8FIY - chains C and T of the 7 polymer chains in the assembly; structure by electron microscopy, 7.30 A resolution (low resolution: residue-level contacts below are approximate; hydrogen-bond / salt-bridge calls are withheld).

== Chain C ==
Protein: DNA-directed RNA polymerase subunit beta
From: Escherichia coli K-12
Notes: EC 2.7.7.6
UniProt: P0A8V2 (RPOB_ECOLI); residues 1-1342 here = UniProt positions 1-1342
Sequence (1342 residues; numbered 1 to 1342; the number before each row is that of its first residue):
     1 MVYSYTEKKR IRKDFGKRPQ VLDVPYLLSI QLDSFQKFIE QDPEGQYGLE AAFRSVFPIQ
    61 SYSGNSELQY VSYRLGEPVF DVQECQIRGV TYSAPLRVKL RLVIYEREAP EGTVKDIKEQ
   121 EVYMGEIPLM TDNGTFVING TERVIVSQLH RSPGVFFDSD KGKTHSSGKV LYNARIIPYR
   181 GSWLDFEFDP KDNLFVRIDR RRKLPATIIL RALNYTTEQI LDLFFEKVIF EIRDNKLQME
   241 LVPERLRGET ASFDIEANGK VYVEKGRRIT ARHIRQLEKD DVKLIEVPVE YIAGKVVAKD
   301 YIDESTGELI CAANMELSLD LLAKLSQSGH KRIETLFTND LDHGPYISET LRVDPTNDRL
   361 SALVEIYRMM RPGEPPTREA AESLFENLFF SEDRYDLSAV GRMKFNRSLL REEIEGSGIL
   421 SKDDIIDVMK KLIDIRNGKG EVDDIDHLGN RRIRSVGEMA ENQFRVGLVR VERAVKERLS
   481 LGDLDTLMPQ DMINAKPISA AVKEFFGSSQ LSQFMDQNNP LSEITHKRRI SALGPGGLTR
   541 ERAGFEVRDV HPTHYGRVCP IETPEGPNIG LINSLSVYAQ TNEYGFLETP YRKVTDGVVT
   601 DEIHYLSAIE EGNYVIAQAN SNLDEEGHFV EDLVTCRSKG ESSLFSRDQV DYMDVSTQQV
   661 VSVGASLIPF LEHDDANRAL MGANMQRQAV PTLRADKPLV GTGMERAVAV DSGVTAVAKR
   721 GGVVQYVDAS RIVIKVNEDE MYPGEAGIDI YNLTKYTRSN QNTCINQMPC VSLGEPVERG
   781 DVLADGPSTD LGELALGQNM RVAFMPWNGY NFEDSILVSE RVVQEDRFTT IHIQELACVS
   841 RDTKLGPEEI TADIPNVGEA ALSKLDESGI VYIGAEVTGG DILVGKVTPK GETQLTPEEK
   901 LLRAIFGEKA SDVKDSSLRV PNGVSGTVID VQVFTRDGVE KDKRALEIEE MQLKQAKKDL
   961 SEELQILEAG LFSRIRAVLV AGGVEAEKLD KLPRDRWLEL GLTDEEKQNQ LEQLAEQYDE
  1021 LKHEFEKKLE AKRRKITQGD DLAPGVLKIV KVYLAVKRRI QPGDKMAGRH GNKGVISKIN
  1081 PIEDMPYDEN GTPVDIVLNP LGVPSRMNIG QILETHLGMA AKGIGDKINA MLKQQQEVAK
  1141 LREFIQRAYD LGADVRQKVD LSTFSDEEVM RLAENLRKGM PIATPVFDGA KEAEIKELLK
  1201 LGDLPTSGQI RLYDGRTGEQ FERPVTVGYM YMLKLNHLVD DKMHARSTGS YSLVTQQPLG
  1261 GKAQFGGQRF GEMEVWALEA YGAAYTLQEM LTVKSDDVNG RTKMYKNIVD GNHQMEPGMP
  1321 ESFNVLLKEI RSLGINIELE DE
Not modelled in the structure: 1, 891-912
Curated features (UniProtKB/Swiss-Prot):
  - modified residue (N6-acetyllysine): Lys-1022, Lys-1200
  - mutagenesis: Ile-561 (I561S: Resistant to antibiotics salinamide A and B), Ile-569 (I569S: Resistant to antibiotics salinamide A and B), Ala-665 (A665E: Resistant to antibiotics salinamide A and B), Asp-675 (D675A/G: Resistant to antibiotics salinamide A and B), Asn-677 (N677H/K: Resistant to antibiotics salinamide A and B), Leu-680 (L680M: Resistant to antibiotics salinamide A and B), Glu-813 (E813K: Disrupts the enzyme's active center)

== Chain T ==
Molecule: Template DNA
Sequence (23 nucleotides; numbered 4 to 26; the number before each row is that of its first residue):
     4 GGGTTATGCG TTGAATTGTC CGG

== Chain C / chain T interface ==
Residue-residue contacts (19):
  Asn-139(C) with DC24(T); DG25(T)
  Arg-143(C) with DC24(T)
  His-165(C) with DA9(T); DT10(T)
  Lys-191(C) with DA9(T); DT10(T)
  Phe-514(C) with DC24(T)
  Glu-541(C) with DG16(T)
  Asp-1241(C) with DG21(T); DT22(T)
  Gly-1261(C) with DG21(T)
  Lys-1262(C) with DT20(T); DG21(T)
  Ala-1263(C) with DG21(T); DT22(T)
  Arg-1269(C) with DT19(T); DT20(T)
  Phe-1270(C) with DT19(T)
Interface residues without a listed pair, chain C (13 interface residues in all): Glu-504
Interface residues without a listed pair, chain T (12 interface residues in all): DA18, DC23, DG26

== Overview ==
13 residues of chain C face 12 of chain T across their interface. From UniProt: 7 mutagenesis sites on chain
C.
Here chain C is DNA-directed RNA polymerase subunit beta (Escherichia coli K-12) and chain T is Template DNA.
Entry 8FIY (Cryo-EM structure of E. coli RNA polymerase Elongation complex in the Transcription-Translation
Complex (RNAP in an ...) was determined by electron microscopy, deposited together with 8FIX.
